8QTD - chains A and H of the 3 polymer chains in the assembly; structure by electron microscopy, 3.60 A resolution.

# Chain A
Name: Spike glycoprotein, Fibritin
Source organism: Severe acute respiratory syndrome coronavirus 2
UniProt: chimeric construct of P0DTC2, P10104: residues 1-1204 from P0DTC2 (SPIKE_SARS2) positions 1-1204 (same numbers); residues 1207-1233 from P10104 positions 458-484 (UniProt number = residue number - 749)
Amino-acid sequence (1284 residues; numbered 1 to 1284; the number before each row is that of its first residue):
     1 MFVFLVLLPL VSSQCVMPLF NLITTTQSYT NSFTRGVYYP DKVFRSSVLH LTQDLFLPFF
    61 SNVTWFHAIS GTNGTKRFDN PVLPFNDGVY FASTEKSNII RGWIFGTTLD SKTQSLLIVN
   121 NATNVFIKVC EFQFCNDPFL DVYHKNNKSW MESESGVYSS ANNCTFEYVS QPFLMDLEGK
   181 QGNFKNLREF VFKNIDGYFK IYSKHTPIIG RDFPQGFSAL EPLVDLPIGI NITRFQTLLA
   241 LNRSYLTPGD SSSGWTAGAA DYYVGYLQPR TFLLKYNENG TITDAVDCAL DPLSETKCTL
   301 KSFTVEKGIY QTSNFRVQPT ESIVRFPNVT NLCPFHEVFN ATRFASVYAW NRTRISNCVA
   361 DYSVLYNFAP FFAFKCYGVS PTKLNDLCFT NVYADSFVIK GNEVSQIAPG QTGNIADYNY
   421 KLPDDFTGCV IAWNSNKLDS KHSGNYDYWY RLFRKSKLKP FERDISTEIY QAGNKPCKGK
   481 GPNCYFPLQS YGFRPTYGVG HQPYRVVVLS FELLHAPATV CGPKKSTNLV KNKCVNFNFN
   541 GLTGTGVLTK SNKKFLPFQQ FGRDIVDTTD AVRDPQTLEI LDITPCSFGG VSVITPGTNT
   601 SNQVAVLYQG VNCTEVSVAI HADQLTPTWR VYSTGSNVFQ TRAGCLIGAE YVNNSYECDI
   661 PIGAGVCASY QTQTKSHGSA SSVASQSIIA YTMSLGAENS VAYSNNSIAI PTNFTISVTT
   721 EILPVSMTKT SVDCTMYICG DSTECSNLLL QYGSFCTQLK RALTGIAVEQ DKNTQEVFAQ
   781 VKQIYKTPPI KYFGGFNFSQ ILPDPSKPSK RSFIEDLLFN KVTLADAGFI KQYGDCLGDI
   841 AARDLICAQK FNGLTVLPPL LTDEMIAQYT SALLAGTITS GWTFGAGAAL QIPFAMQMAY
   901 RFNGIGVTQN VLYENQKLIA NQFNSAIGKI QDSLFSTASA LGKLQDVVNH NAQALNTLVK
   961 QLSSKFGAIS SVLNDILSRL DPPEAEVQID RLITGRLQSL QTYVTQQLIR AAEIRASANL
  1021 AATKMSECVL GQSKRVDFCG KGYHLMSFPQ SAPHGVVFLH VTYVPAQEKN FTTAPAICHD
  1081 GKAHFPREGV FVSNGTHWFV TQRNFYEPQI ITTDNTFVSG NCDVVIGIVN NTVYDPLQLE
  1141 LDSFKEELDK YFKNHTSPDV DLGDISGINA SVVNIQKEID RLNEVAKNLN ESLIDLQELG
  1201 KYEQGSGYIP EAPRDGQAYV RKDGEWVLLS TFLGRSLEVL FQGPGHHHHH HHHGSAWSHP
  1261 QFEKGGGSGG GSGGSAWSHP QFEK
Not modelled in the structure: 1-328, 524-1284
Differences from the reference sequence: insertion (17); conflict Pro18 (Asn17 in P0DTC2), Phe20 (Thr19 in P0DTC2), Asn21 (Thr20 in P0DTC2), 29 further conflict positions vs the reference (P0DTC2) not listed; variant Asp141 (Gly142 in P0DTC2), Ile209 (Asn211 in P0DTC2), Gly210 (Val213 in P0DTC2), Phe213 (Leu216 in P0DTC2), His336 (Gly339 in P0DTC2), Phe368 (Ser371 in P0DTC2), Pro370 (Ser373 in P0DTC2), Phe372 (Ser375 in P0DTC2), Ala373 (Thr376 in P0DTC2), Asn402 (Asp405 in P0DTC2), Ser405 (Arg408 in P0DTC2), Asn414 (Lys417 in P0DTC2), Lys437 (Asn440 in P0DTC2), Ser443 (Gly446 in P0DTC2), Lys457 (Asn460 in P0DTC2), Asn474 (Ser477 in P0DTC2), Lys475 (Thr478 in P0DTC2), Lys480 (Glu484 in P0DTC2), Pro482 (Phe486 in P0DTC2), Arg494 (Gln498 in P0DTC2), Tyr497 (Asn501 in P0DTC2), His501 (Tyr505 in P0DTC2), Gly610 (Asp614 in P0DTC2), Tyr651 (His655 in P0DTC2), Lys675 (Asn679 in P0DTC2), His677 (Pro681 in P0DTC2), Lys760 (Asn764 in P0DTC2), Tyr792 (Asp796 in P0DTC2), His950 (Gln954 in P0DTC2), Lys965 (Asn969 in P0DTC2); engineered mutation Pro982 (Lys986 in P0DTC2), Pro983 (Val987 in P0DTC2), Leu1228 (Phe479 in P10104); linker (1205-1206); expression tag (1234-1284)
Curated features (UniProtKB/Swiss-Prot):
  - glycosylation: Asn331 (N-linked (GlcNAc...) (complex) asparagine)
Disulfides: Cys333-Cys358, Cys376-Cys429, Cys388-Cys521, Cys477-Cys484

# Chain H
Name: XBB-7 fab heavy chain
Source organism: Homo sapiens
Notes: antibody fragment or engineered binder
Amino-acid sequence (131 residues; each row starts with the number of its first residue):
     1 QVQLVESGGG LVQPGGSLRL SCAASGFIFR SFSMSWVRQA PGKGLEWVAN INEDGGEKYY
    61 VDSVKGRFTI SRDYAKDSVF LQMNSLRAED TAVYYCARVG PYYYDSAGYY RRHYHFGMDV
   121 WGQGTTVTVS S
Not modelled in the structure: 1
Disulfides: Cys22-Cys96

# Chain A / chain H interface
Pairs across the interface - 32 pairs, chain A then chain H:
  Ser443(A) with Arg111(H)
  Tyr446(A) with Arg111(H), hydrogen bond; His113(H)
  Trp449(A) with Arg112(H)
  Leu452(A) with Pro101(H), hydrophobic; Tyr114(H), hydrophobic; Phe116(H), hydrophobic
  Phe453(A) with Ser31(H); Pro101(H), hydrophobic
  Tyr470(A) with Ile28(H)
  Ala472(A) with Phe27(H); Ile28(H), hydrogen bond (backbone-backbone); Phe32(H), hydrophobic
  Gly473(A) with Gly26(H)
  Asn474(A) with Gly26(H)
  Lys480(A) with Tyr109(H), hydrogen bond
  Pro482(A) with Tyr102(H)
  Asn483(A) with Val2(H); Arg98(H), hydrogen bond
  Tyr485(A) with Phe32(H), hydrophobic; Arg98(H), hydrogen bond; Tyr102(H), hydrophobic; Tyr114(H); Asp119(H)
  Phe486(A) with Arg112(H); Tyr114(H), hydrogen bond (backbone-side chain)
  Leu488(A) with Arg112(H)
  Gln489(A) with Tyr114(H), hydrogen bond (side chain-backbone); Phe116(H)
  Ser490(A) with Arg111(H), hydrogen bond (side chain-backbone); Arg112(H), hydrogen bond (side chain-backbone); His113(H), hydrogen bond (backbone-side chain)
Also at the interface, not in a pair above, chain A (22 interface residues in all): Asn414, Tyr418, Tyr450, Gly481, Gly492
Also at the interface, not in a pair above, chain H (18 interface residues in all): Arg30, Glu53

# Summary
22 residues of chain A face 18 of chain H across their interface; the contacts include 10 hydrogen bonds.
Among the polar pairs are Tyr446(A)-Arg111(H), Lys480(A)-Tyr109(H) and Asn483(A)-Arg98(H).
Here chain A is Spike glycoprotein, Fibritin (Severe acute respiratory syndrome coronavirus 2) and chain H is
XBB-7 fab heavy chain (Homo sapiens). Entry 8QTD (Local refinement of SARS-CoV-2 BA.2.86 Spike and XBB-7 Fab)
was determined by electron microscopy (same publication as 8QRG, 8QSQ and 8R80).
